3P0K - chain A; structure by X-ray diffraction, 1.47 A resolution.

Chain A:
Protein: sulfhydryl oxidase
Source organism: Autographa californica nucleopolyhedrovirus
Notes: EC 1.8.3.2
UniProt: P41480 (VP33_NPVAC); residue numbers follow UniProt; this construct covers 2-259
Chain sequence (266 residues; row label = number of the first residue in the row; numbering starts at 0):
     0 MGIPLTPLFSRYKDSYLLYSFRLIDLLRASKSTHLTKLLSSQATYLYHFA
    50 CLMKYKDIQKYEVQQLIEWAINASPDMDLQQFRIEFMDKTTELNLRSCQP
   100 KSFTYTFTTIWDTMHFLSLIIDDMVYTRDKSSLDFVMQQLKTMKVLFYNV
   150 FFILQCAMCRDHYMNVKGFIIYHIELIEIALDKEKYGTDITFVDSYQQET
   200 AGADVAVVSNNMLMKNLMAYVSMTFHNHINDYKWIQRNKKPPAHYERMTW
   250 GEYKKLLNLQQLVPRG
Not modelled in the structure: 0, 259-265
Construct notes: expression tag (0-1, 260-265)
Cystine bridges: C155-C158
Small-molecule neighbours: FAD (flavin-adenine dinucleotide): R10, Y11, F106, T107, I109, W110, M113, H114, F151, M157, C158, H161, Y162, M222, H225, N226, I228, N229, K232, Q235, R236, M247, Y252
From the paper describing this entry:
  - catalytic residues: C155, C158
  - contacts within the chain: C50-C97
  - binding site for flavin-adenine dinucleotide: C158, R236

Overview:
Bound to chain A: flavin-adenine dinucleotide. The paper reports catalytic residues C155 and C158; a binding
site for flavin-adenine dinucleotide at C158 and R236.
Chain A is sulfhydryl oxidase (Autographa californica nucleopolyhedrovirus); the structure, Structure of
Baculovirus Sulfhydryl Oxidase Ac92, was determined by X-ray diffraction together with 3QZY from the same
study.
